8OVF - chains A and C of the 6 polymer chains in the assembly; structure by electron microscopy, 7.23 A resolution (low resolution: residue-level contacts below are approximate; hydrogen-bond / salt-bridge calls are withheld).

# Chain A (and C)
Molecule: Lon protease homolog, mitochondrial
Source organism: Homo sapiens
Notes: EC 3.4.21.53; chain C of this document is another copy of the same molecule, construct and numbering; everything in this record applies to it too
UniProtKB: P36776 (LONM_HUMAN); residues 115-959 here = UniProt positions 115-959
Amino-acid sequence (869 residues; row label = number of the first residue in the row):
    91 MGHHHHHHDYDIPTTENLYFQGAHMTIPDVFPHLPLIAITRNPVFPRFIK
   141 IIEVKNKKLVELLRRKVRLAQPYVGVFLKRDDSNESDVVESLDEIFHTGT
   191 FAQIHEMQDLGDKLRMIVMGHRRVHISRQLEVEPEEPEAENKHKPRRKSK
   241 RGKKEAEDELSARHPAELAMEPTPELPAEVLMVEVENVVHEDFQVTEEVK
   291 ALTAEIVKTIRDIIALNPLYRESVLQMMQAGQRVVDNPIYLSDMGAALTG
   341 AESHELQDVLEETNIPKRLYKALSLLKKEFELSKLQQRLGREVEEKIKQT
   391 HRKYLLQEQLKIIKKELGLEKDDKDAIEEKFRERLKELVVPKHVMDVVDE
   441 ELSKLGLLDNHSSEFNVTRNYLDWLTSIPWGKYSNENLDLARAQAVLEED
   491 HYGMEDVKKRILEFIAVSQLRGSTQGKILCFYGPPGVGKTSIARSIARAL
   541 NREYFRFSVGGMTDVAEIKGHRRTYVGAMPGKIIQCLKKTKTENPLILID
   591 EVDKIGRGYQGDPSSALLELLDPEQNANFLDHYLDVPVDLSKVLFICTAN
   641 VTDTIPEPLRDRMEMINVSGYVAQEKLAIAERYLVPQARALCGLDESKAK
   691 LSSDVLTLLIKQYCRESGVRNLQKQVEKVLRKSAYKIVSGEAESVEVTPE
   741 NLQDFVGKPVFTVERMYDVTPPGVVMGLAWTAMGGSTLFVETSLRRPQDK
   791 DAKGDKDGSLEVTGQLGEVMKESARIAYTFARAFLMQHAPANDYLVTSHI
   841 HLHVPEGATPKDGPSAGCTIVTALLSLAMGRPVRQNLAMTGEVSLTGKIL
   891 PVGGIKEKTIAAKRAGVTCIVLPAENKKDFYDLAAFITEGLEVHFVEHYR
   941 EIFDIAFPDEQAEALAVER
Not modelled in the structure: 91-122, 222-271, 950-959
Differences from the reference sequence: initiating methionine (91); expression tag (92-114); engineered mutation Phe186 (Tyr in P36776)
Small-molecule neighbours: ADP (adenosine-5'-diphosphate): Asp490, His491, Tyr492, Met494, Pro524, Pro525, Gly526, Val527, Gly528, Lys529, Thr530, Ser531, Tyr661, Ile669, Tyr673, Gln677, Val709, Arg710, Gln713
Swiss-Prot annotation at these positions:
  - active site: Ser855, Lys898
  - binding site (ATP): Gly523 to Thr530
From the paper describing this entry:
  - mutagenesis - Y186F: unchanged catalytic activity on TFAM
  - mutagenesis - Y186F: unchanged stability
  - catalytic residues: Ser855, Lys898 (citing earlier work)
  - post-translational modification sites: Ser173, Ser181, Tyr394 (citing earlier work)

# Interface between chain A and chain C
Residue-residue contacts (11):
  Glu287(A) with Glu342(C)
  Lys298(A) with Leu309(C)
  Gly321(A) with Thr130(C); Arg131(C)
  Gln322(A) with Glu143(C)
  Arg323(A) with Arg131(C)
  Glu342(A) with Lys401(C)
  Tyr360(A) with Leu379(C)
  Ser364(A) with Val383(C)
  Lys367(A) with Gly380(C)
  Glu371(A) with Lys388(C)
Also at the interface, not in a pair above, chain A (14 interface residues in all): Glu288, Glu295, Val324, Lys368
Also at the interface, not in a pair above, chain C (17 interface residues in all): Asn132, Lys145, Lys368, Gln376, Lys386, Ile387, Glu398

# Summary
14 residues of chain A face 17 of chain C across their interface. Bound to chain A: ADP. Curated annotation
(UniProt) lists active-site residues Ser855(A) and Lys898(A) and 8 ATP-binding residues on chain A. From the
paper: catalytic residues Ser855(A) and Lys898(A); Y186F of chain A leaves catalytic activity on TFAM
unchanged.
Both chains are Lon protease homolog, mitochondrial (Homo sapiens). Entry 8OVF (Human Mitochondrial Lon Y186F
Mutant ADP Bound) was determined by electron microscopy (same publication as 8OVG, 8OKA, 8OM7 and 8OJL).
